1A0N - chains A and B; structure by solution NMR.

Chain A:
Protein: Pro-pro-arg-pro-leu-pro-val-ala-pro-gly-ser-ser-lys-thr
Notes: fragment: p85 subunit of pi3-kinase, residues 91 - 104
UniProtKB: P27986 (P85A_HUMAN); numbering as in UniProt (aligned over 91-104)
Sequence (14 residues; numbered 91 to 104; the number before each row is that of its first residue):
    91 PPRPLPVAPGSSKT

Chain B:
Protein: FYN
Source organism: Homo sapiens
Notes: EC 2.7.1.112; fragment: sh3 domain, residues 82 - 148; engineered mutation(s): N-TERMINAL GS FROM EXPRESSION SYSTEM
UniProtKB: P06241 (FYN_HUMAN); the author numbering skips numbers that UniProt does not, so the offset changes along the chain: 80-89 = UniProt 79-88; 100-158 = UniProt 89-147
Sequence (69 residues; row label = number of the first residue in the row; note: 10 numbers in that range are skipped by the numbering (no residue carries them; nothing is unmodelled there)):
    80 GSTGVTLFVA
   100 LYDYEARTEDDLSFHKGEKFQILNSSEGDWWEARSLTTGETGYIPSNYVA
   150 PVDSIQAEE
Not modelled in the structure: 80-83, 152-158
Construct notes: conflict S81 (Gly80 in P06241)

Interface between chain A and chain B:
Contacting residue pairs - 19 pairs, chain A then chain B:
  R93(A) with E126(B); G127(B); D128(B); W129(B)
  P94(A) with D110(B); W129(B)
  L95(A) with D128(B); W129(B); P144(B); N146(B)
  P96(A) with Y103(B); W129(B); P144(B); N146(B); Y147(B)
  V97(A) with Y147(B)
  A98(A) with Y147(B)
  P99(A) with Y101(B); Y147(B)

In short:
Chain A and chain B form an interface of 7 and 10 residues respectively.
Here chain A is Pro-pro-arg-pro-leu-pro-val-ala-pro-gly-ser-ser-lys-thr and chain B is FYN (Homo sapiens).
Entry 1A0N (NMR study of the SH3 domain from fyn proto-oncogene tyrosine kinase complexed with the synthetic
peptide ...) was determined by solution NMR, deposited together with 1AZG.
